Entry 6RH3 (electron microscopy, 3.60 A resolution); this record covers chains C and D of the 8 polymer chains in the assembly.

# Chain C
Molecule: DNA-directed RNA polymerase subunit beta
Organism: Escherichia coli K-12
Notes: EC 2.7.7.6
UniProtKB: P0A8V2 (RPOB_ECOLI); residues 1-1342 here = UniProt positions 1-1342
Amino-acid sequence (1342 residues; each row starts with the number of its first residue):
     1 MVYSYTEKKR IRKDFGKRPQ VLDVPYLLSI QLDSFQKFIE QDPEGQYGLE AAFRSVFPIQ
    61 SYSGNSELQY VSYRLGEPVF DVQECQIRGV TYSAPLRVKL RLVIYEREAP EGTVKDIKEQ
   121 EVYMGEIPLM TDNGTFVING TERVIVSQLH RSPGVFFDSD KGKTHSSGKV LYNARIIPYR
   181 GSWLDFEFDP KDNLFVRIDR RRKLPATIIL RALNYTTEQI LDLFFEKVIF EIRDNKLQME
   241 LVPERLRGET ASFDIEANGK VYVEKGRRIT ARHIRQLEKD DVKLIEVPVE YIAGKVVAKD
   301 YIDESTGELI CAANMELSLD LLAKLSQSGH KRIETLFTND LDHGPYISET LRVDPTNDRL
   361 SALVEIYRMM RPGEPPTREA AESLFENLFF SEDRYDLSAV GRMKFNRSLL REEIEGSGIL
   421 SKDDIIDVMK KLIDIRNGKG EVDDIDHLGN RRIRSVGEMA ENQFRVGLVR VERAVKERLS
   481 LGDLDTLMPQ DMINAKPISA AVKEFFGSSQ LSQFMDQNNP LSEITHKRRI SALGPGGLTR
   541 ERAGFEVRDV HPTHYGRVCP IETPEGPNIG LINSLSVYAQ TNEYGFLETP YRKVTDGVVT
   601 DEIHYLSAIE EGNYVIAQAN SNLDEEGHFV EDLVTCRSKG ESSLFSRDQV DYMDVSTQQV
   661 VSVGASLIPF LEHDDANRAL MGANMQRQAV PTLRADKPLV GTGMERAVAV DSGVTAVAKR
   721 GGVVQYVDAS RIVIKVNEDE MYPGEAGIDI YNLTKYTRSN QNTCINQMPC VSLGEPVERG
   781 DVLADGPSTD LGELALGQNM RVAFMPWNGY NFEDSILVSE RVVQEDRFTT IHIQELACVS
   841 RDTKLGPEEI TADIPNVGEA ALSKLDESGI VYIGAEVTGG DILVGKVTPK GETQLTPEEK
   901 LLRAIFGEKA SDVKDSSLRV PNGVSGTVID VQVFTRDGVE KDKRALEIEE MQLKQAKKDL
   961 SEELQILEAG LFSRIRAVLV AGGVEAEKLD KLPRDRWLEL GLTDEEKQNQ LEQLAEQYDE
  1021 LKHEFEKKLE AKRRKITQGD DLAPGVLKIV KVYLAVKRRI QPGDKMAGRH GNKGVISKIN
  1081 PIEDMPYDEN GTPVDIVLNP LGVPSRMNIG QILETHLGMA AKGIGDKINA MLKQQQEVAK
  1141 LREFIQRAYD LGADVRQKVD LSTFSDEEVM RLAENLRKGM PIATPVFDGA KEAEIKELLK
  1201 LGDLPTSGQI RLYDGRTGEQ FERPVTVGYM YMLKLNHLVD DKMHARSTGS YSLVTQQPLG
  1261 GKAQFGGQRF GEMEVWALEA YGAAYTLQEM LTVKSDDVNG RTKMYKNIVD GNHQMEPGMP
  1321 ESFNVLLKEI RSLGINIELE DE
Unresolved in the structure: 1, 891-912
Ligand contacts: CTP (cytidine-5'-triphosphate): Arg-678, Met-681, Lys-1073, Arg-1106
UniProt features mapped onto this chain:
  - modified residue (N6-acetyllysine): Lys-1022, Lys-1200
  - mutagenesis: Ile-561 (I561S: Resistant to antibiotics salinamide A and B), Ile-569 (I569S: Resistant to antibiotics salinamide A and B), Ala-665 (A665E: Resistant to antibiotics salinamide A and B), Asp-675 (D675A/G: Resistant to antibiotics salinamide A and B), Asn-677 (N677H/K: Resistant to antibiotics salinamide A and B), Leu-680 (L680M: Resistant to antibiotics salinamide A and B), Glu-813 (E813K: Disrupts the enzyme's active center)

# Chain D
Molecule: DNA-directed RNA polymerase subunit beta'
Organism: Escherichia coli K-12
Notes: EC 2.7.7.6
UniProtKB: P0A8T7 (RPOC_ECOLI); residue numbers follow UniProt; this construct covers 1-1407
Amino-acid sequence (1407 residues; numbered 1 to 1407; the number before each row is that of its first residue):
     1 MKDLLKFLKA QTKTEEFDAI KIALASPDMI RSWSFGEVKK PETINYRTFK PERDGLFCAR
    61 IFGPVKDYEC LCGKYKRLKH RGVICEKCGV EVTQTKVRRE RMGHIELASP TAHIWFLKSL
   121 PSRIGLLLDM PLRDIERVLY FESYVVIEGG MTNLERQQIL TEEQYLDALE EFGDEFDAKM
   181 GAEAIQALLK SMDLEQECEQ LREELNETNS ETKRKKLTKR IKLLEAFVQS GNKPEWMILT
   241 VLPVLPPDLR PLVPLDGGRF ATSDLNDLYR RVINRNNRLK RLLDLAAPDI IVRNEKRMLQ
   301 EAVDALLDNG RRGRAITGSN KRPLKSLADM IKGKQGRFRQ NLLGKRVDYS GRSVITVGPY
   361 LRLHQCGLPK KMALELFKPF IYGKLELRGL ATTIKAAKKM VEREEAVVWD ILDEVIREHP
   421 VLLNRAPTLH RLGIQAFEPV LIEGKAIQLH PLVCAAYNAD FDGDQMAVHV PLTLEAQLEA
   481 RALMMSTNNI LSPANGEPII VPSQDVVLGL YYMTRDCVNA KGEGMVLTGP KEAERLYRSG
   541 LASLHARVKV RITEYEKDAN GELVAKTSLK DTTVGRAILW MIVPKGLPYS IVNQALGKKA
   601 ISKMLNTCYR ILGLKPTVIF ADQIMYTGFA YAARSGASVG IDDMVIPEKK HEIISEAEAE
   661 VAEIQEQFQS GLVTAGERYN KVIDIWAAAN DRVSKAMMDN LQTETVINRD GQEEKQVSFN
   721 SIYMMADSGA RGSAAQIRQL AGMRGLMAKP DGSIIETPIT ANFREGLNVL QYFISTHGAR
   781 KGLADTALKT ANSGYLTRRL VDVAQDLVVT EDDCGTHEGI MMTPVIEGGD VKEPLRDRVL
   841 GRVTAEDVLK PGTADILVPR NTLLHEQWCD LLEENSVDAV KVRSVVSCDT DFGVCAHCYG
   901 RDLARGHIIN KGEAIGVIAA QSIGEPGTQL TMRTFHIGGA ASRAAAESSI QVKNKGSIKL
   961 SNVKSVVNSS GKLVITSRNT ELKLIDEFGR TKESYKVPYG AVLAKGDGEQ VAGGETVANW
  1021 DPHTMPVITE VSGFVRFTDM IDGQTITRQT DELTGLSSLV VLDSAERTAG GKDLRPALKI
  1081 VDAQGNDVLI PGTDMPAQYF LPGKAIVQLE DGVQISSGDT LARIPQESGG TKDITGGLPR
  1141 VADLFEARRP KEPAILAEIS GIVSFGKETK GKRRLVITPV DGSDPYEEMI PKWRQLNVFE
  1201 GERVERGDVI SDGPEAPHDI LRLRGVHAVT RYIVNEVQDV YRLQGVKIND KHIEVIVRQM
  1261 LRKATIVNAG SSDFLEGEQV EYSRVKIANR ELEANGKVGA TYSRDLLGIT KASLATESFI
  1321 SAASFQETTR VLTEAAVAGK RDELRGLKEN VIVGRLIPAG TGYAYHQDRM RRRAAGEAPA
  1381 APQVTAEDAS ASLAELLNAG LGGSDNE
Unresolved in the structure: 1-15, 1374-1407
Metal / ion sites: Zn2+ site 1: Cys-70, Cys-72, Cys-85, Cys-88; Mg2+: Asp-460, Asp-462 (together with CTP); Zn2+ site 2: Cys-814, Cys-888, Cys-895, Cys-898
Ligand contacts: CTP (cytidine-5'-triphosphate): Arg-425, Pro-427, Asn-458, Asp-460, Asp-462, Gln-929, Met-932, Phe-935, His-936
UniProt features mapped onto this chain:
  - binding site (Zn(2+)): Cys-70, Cys-72, Cys-85, Cys-88, Cys-814, Cys-888, Cys-895, Cys-898
  - binding site (Mg(2+)): Asp-460, Asp-462, Asp-464
  - modified residue: Lys-983 (N6-acetyllysine)
  - mutagenesis: Gln-504 (Q504P: Resistant to antibiotics salinamide A and B), Asn-690 (N690D: Resistant to antibiotics salinamide A and B), Met-697 (M697V: Resistant to antibiotics salinamide A and B), Ala-735 (A735T: Resistant to antibiotics salinamide A and B), Arg-738 (R738C/H/P/S: Resistant to antibiotics salinamide A and B), Ala-748 (A748E: Resistant to antibiotics salinamide A and B), Pro-758 (P758S/T: Resistant to antibiotics salinamide A and B), Phe-763 (F763C: Resistant to antibiotics salinamide A and B), Ser-775 (S775A: Resistant to antibiotics salinamide A and B), Ala-779 (A779T/V: Resistant to antibiotics salinamide A and B), Arg-780 (R780C: Resistant to antibiotics salinamide A and B), Gly-782 (G782A/C: Resistant to antibiotics salinamide A and B), 1 further mutagenesis entry in UniProt

# How chain C and chain D interact
Pairs across the interface (295; chain C residue first):
  Ser-167(C) / Ser-1064(D)  hydrogen bond
  Gly-168(C) / Ala-1065(D)
  Glu-504(C) / Asn-320(D)
  Phe-545(C) / Pro-750(D)  hydrophobic
  Phe-545(C) / Asp-751(D)
  Phe-545(C) / Asp-785(D)
  Phe-545(C) / Leu-788(D)  hydrophobic
  Arg-548(C) / Arg-780(D)
  Asp-549(C) / Lys-749(D)
  Asp-549(C) / Pro-750(D)
  Asp-549(C) / His-777(D)  salt bridge
  Val-550(C) / His-777(D)
  Tyr-555(C) / Val-769(D)  hydrophobic
  Pro-560(C) / Phe-773(D)  hydrophobic
  Pro-560(C) / Thr-776(D)
  Pro-560(C) / Arg-780(D)  hydrogen bond (backbone-side chain)
  Ile-561(C) / Tyr-772(D)  hydrophobic
  Ile-561(C) / Thr-776(D)
  Thr-563(C) / Arg-780(D)
  Glu-565(C) / Leu-783(D)
  Ile-569(C) / Leu-783(D)
  Ile-569(C) / Ala-784(D)
  Asn-573(C) / Arg-780(D)
  Gln-618(C) / Val-769(D)
  Gln-618(C) / Leu-770(D)
  Asn-620(C) / Asn-768(D)
  Ser-642(C) / Leu-770(D)
  Val-660(C) / Val-769(D)  hydrophobic
  Glu-672(C) / Leu-767(D)
  His-673(C) / Phe-763(D)  hydrogen bond (side chain-backbone)
  His-673(C) / Arg-764(D)
  His-673(C) / Glu-765(D)  hydrogen bond (side chain-backbone)
  His-673(C) / Gly-766(D)
  Asp-674(C) / Phe-763(D)
  Asp-674(C) / Tyr-772(D)  hydrogen bond (backbone-side chain)
  Asp-675(C) / Arg-744(D)  salt bridge
  Asp-675(C) / Phe-763(D)
  Asp-675(C) / Tyr-772(D)
  Ala-676(C) / Tyr-772(D)
  Ala-676(C) / Ala-779(D)  hydrophobic
  Asn-677(C) / Ala-779(D)
  Asn-677(C) / Leu-783(D)
  Asn-677(C) / Phe-935(D)
  Ala-679(C) / Tyr-772(D)
  Leu-680(C) / Leu-783(D)  hydrophobic
  Phe-804(C) / Ser-638(D)  hydrogen bond (backbone-side chain)
  Pro-806(C) / Ala-633(D)
  Pro-806(C) / Ala-637(D)
  Asn-808(C) / Pro-359(D)
  Asn-808(C) / Ala-633(D)
  Gly-809(C) / Pro-359(D)
  Gly-809(C) / Phe-629(D)
  Tyr-810(C) / Pro-359(D)
  Asn-811(C) / Asp-505(D)
  Phe-812(C) / Pro-451(D)
  Phe-812(C) / Ser-503(D)
  Phe-812(C) / Gln-504(D)  hydrogen bond (backbone-side chain)
  Phe-812(C) / Asp-505(D)
  Phe-812(C) / Phe-629(D)  hydrophobic
  Glu-813(C) / Asp-460(D)
  Glu-813(C) / Phe-461(D)
  Glu-813(C) / Gln-504(D)
  Asp-814(C) / Asp-462(D)
  Ser-815(C) / Val-357(D)
  Ser-815(C) / Phe-461(D)
  Lys-844(C) / Arg-47(D)
  Pro-1044(C) / Arg-259(D)
  Pro-1062(C) / Ala-446(D)
  Gly-1063(C) / Val-354(D)
  Lys-1065(C) / Asp-462(D)
  Lys-1073(C) / Asp-462(D)  salt bridge
  Val-1075(C) / Ile-355(D)
  Val-1075(C) / Phe-461(D)  hydrogen bond (backbone-backbone)
  Val-1075(C) / Asp-462(D)
  Val-1075(C) / Gly-463(D)
  Ser-1077(C) / Thr-356(D)
  Asn-1099(C) / Asp-505(D)
  Pro-1100(C) / Ala-637(D)
  Leu-1101(C) / Gln-504(D)
  Leu-1101(C) / Asp-505(D)
  Leu-1101(C) / Met-725(D)  hydrophobic
  Leu-1101(C) / Ala-730(D)  hydrophobic
  Leu-1101(C) / Arg-731(D)
  Pro-1104(C) / Met-725(D)  hydrophobic
  Pro-1104(C) / Gln-736(D)
  Ser-1105(C) / Arg-731(D)  hydrogen bond
  Ser-1105(C) / Gln-736(D)
  Met-1107(C) / Gln-736(D)
  Met-1107(C) / Gln-739(D)
  Met-1107(C) / Leu-740(D)  hydrophobic
  Met-1107(C) / Ile-937(D)
  Ile-1109(C) / Met-644(D)  hydrophobic
  Ile-1109(C) / Phe-763(D)  hydrophobic
  Ile-1112(C) / Val-639(D)  hydrophobic
  Ile-1112(C) / Ile-641(D)
  Leu-1113(C) / Ile-641(D)  hydrophobic
  His-1116(C) / Ile-641(D)
  Phe-1187(C) / Leu-767(D)
  Glu-1192(C) / Ile-641(D)
  Glu-1192(C) / Arg-764(D)  salt bridge
  Lys-1196(C) / Asp-642(D)  salt bridge
  Ser-1207(C) / Asp-642(D)
  Gln-1209(C) / Gly-640(D)
  Gln-1209(C) / Asp-643(D)
  Glu-1219(C) / Arg-634(D)  salt bridge
  Phe-1221(C) / Ala-633(D)
  Phe-1221(C) / Arg-634(D)
  Glu-1222(C) / Tyr-512(D)  hydrogen bond
  Glu-1222(C) / Arg-634(D)
  Glu-1222(C) / Ser-635(D)
  Glu-1222(C) / Gly-636(D)
  Arg-1223(C) / Gly-636(D)
  Arg-1223(C) / Ala-637(D)
  Arg-1223(C) / Phe-719(D)  hydrogen bond (side chain-backbone)
  Arg-1223(C) / Ser-721(D)  hydrogen bond
  Arg-1223(C) / Met-724(D)
  Val-1225(C) / Gly-636(D)
  Val-1225(C) / Ser-638(D)
  Thr-1226(C) / Ser-638(D)  hydrogen bond
  Thr-1226(C) / Val-639(D)  hydrogen bond (side chain-backbone)
  Thr-1226(C) / Gly-640(D)
  Val-1239(C) / Lys-445(D)
  Asp-1240(C) / Lys-445(D)
  Lys-1242(C) / Arg-352(D)
  Lys-1242(C) / Val-354(D)
  Lys-1242(C) / Gln-465(D)
  Met-1243(C) / Arg-352(D)
  Met-1243(C) / Met-372(D)  hydrophobic
  Met-1243(C) / Lys-445(D)
  His-1244(C) / Gly-351(D)
  His-1244(C) / Arg-352(D)  hydrogen bond (backbone-backbone)
  His-1244(C) / Met-372(D)
  Ala-1245(C) / Ser-350(D)
  Ala-1245(C) / Gly-351(D)
  Ala-1245(C) / Glu-375(D)
  Arg-1246(C) / Asp-348(D)  salt bridge
  Arg-1246(C) / Tyr-349(D)  hydrogen bond (backbone-backbone)
  Arg-1246(C) / Ser-350(D)  hydrogen bond (backbone-backbone)
  Arg-1246(C) / Leu-376(D)
  Ser-1247(C) / Asp-348(D)
  Ser-1247(C) / Tyr-349(D)
  Ser-1247(C) / Glu-375(D)  hydrogen bond (side chain-backbone)
  Ser-1247(C) / Leu-376(D)
  Ser-1247(C) / Lys-378(D)
  Tyr-1251(C) / Asp-348(D)  hydrogen bond
  Leu-1253(C) / Arg-99(D)
  Leu-1253(C) / Pro-251(D)  hydrophobic
  Val-1254(C) / Arg-99(D)  hydrogen bond (backbone-side chain)
  Val-1254(C) / Leu-249(D)
  Thr-1255(C) / Arg-337(D)
  Gln-1256(C) / Arg-99(D)
  Gln-1257(C) / Asn-341(D)  hydrogen bond
  Gln-1257(C) / Lys-345(D)
  Pro-1258(C) / Arg-346(D)
  Pro-1258(C) / Asp-348(D)
  Leu-1259(C) / Arg-346(D)
  Gly-1260(C) / Arg-346(D)
  Phe-1265(C) / Glu-375(D)
  Gly-1267(C) / Arg-346(D)  hydrogen bond (backbone-side chain)
  Gly-1267(C) / Val-347(D)
  Gly-1267(C) / Ser-350(D)
  Gln-1268(C) / Arg-346(D)
  Gln-1268(C) / Val-347(D)  hydrogen bond (backbone-backbone)
  Gln-1268(C) / Ser-350(D)  hydrogen bond (backbone-side chain)
  Gln-1268(C) / Gly-351(D)
  Gln-1268(C) / Arg-352(D)
  Arg-1269(C) / Arg-339(D)
  Arg-1269(C) / Gln-340(D)  hydrogen bond (side chain-backbone)
  Arg-1269(C) / Gly-344(D)  hydrogen bond (side chain-backbone)
  Arg-1269(C) / Lys-345(D)
  Arg-1269(C) / Arg-346(D)
  Phe-1270(C) / Gly-344(D)
  Phe-1270(C) / Lys-345(D)  hydrogen bond (backbone-backbone)
  Phe-1270(C) / Val-347(D)  hydrophobic
  Phe-1270(C) / His-469(D)
  Gly-1271(C) / Gly-344(D)
  Glu-1272(C) / Arg-798(D)  salt bridge
  Met-1273(C) / Thr-428(D)
  Glu-1274(C) / Asn-424(D)  hydrogen bond
  Glu-1274(C) / Ala-426(D)
  Glu-1274(C) / Thr-428(D)  hydrogen bond
  Glu-1274(C) / Ile-434(D)
  Val-1275(C) / Leu-343(D)
  Trp-1276(C) / Arg-798(D)
  Trp-1276(C) / Val-801(D)  hydrophobic
  Trp-1276(C) / Val-917(D)
  Trp-1276(C) / Gln-921(D)
  Ala-1277(C) / Gln-921(D)
  Leu-1278(C) / Met-484(D)  hydrophobic
  Glu-1279(C) / Gln-805(D)
  Glu-1279(C) / Ala-914(D)
  Glu-1279(C) / Val-917(D)
  Glu-1279(C) / Leu-1347(D)
  Glu-1279(C) / Val-1351(D)
  Ala-1280(C) / Arg-431(D)
  Ala-1280(C) / Ile-918(D)
  Tyr-1281(C) / Arg-431(D)  hydrogen bond (side chain-backbone)
  Tyr-1281(C) / Leu-432(D)
  Tyr-1281(C) / Ile-434(D)  hydrogen bond (side chain-backbone)
  Tyr-1281(C) / Leu-483(D)
  Tyr-1281(C) / Met-484(D)  hydrophobic
  Tyr-1281(C) / Asn-489(D)  hydrogen bond
  Gly-1282(C) / Leu-483(D)
  Gly-1282(C) / Gly-1360(D)
  Gly-1282(C) / Thr-1361(D)
  Ala-1283(C) / Glu-479(D)
  Ala-1283(C) / Leu-483(D)
  Ala-1284(C) / Glu-479(D)  hydrogen bond (backbone-side chain)
  Ala-1284(C) / Gly-1362(D)
  Tyr-1285(C) / Glu-475(D)
  Tyr-1285(C) / Glu-479(D)  hydrogen bond (backbone-side chain)
  Tyr-1285(C) / Leu-1356(D)  hydrophobic
  Tyr-1285(C) / Thr-1361(D)
  Thr-1286(C) / Ala-476(D)
  Thr-1286(C) / Glu-479(D)  hydrogen bond
  Leu-1287(C) / Ile-1357(D)  hydrophobic
  Gln-1288(C) / Leu-1356(D)
  Glu-1289(C) / Pro-471(D)
  Glu-1289(C) / Leu-472(D)  hydrogen bond (side chain-backbone)
  Glu-1289(C) / Thr-473(D)  hydrogen bond (side chain-backbone)
  Glu-1289(C) / Ala-476(D)
  Met-1290(C) / Val-347(D)
  Leu-1291(C) / Lys-345(D)  hydrogen bond (backbone-side chain)
  Leu-1291(C) / Val-1351(D)  hydrophobic
  Thr-1292(C) / Gly-1354(D)
  Lys-1294(C) / Val-347(D)
  Lys-1294(C) / Asp-348(D)  hydrogen bond (backbone-backbone)
  Lys-1294(C) / Val-470(D)  hydrogen bond (side chain-backbone)
  Lys-1294(C) / Leu-472(D)
  Ser-1295(C) / Lys-345(D)
  Ser-1295(C) / Arg-346(D)  hydrogen bond (side chain-backbone)
  Val-1298(C) / Lys-96(D)
  Met-1304(C) / Leu-472(D)  hydrophobic
  Tyr-1305(C) / Tyr-349(D)
  Tyr-1305(C) / Pro-379(D)  hydrophobic
  Tyr-1305(C) / Tyr-382(D)
  Ile-1308(C) / Pro-379(D)  hydrophobic
  Ile-1308(C) / Phe-380(D)  hydrophobic
  Val-1309(C) / Gly-383(D)
  Val-1309(C) / Glu-386(D)
  His-1313(C) / Phe-380(D)
  Gln-1314(C) / Thr-473(D)
  Met-1315(C) / Thr-473(D)
  Met-1319(C) / Phe-17(D)  hydrophobic
  Pro-1320(C) / Lys-345(D)
  Pro-1320(C) / Val-1353(D)
  Pro-1320(C) / Gly-1354(D)
  Glu-1321(C) / Arg-99(D)  salt bridge
  Ser-1322(C) / Asn-341(D)  hydrogen bond (side chain-backbone)
  Ser-1322(C) / Leu-342(D)
  Phe-1323(C) / Leu-342(D)  hydrophobic
  Val-1325(C) / Arg-99(D)
  Val-1325(C) / Leu-249(D)  hydrophobic
  Leu-1326(C) / Phe-338(D)  hydrophobic
  Leu-1326(C) / Leu-342(D)  hydrophobic
  Lys-1328(C) / Glu-100(D)
  Lys-1328(C) / Leu-245(D)
  Lys-1328(C) / Leu-249(D)
  Glu-1329(C) / Leu-245(D)
  Glu-1329(C) / Met-330(D)
  Glu-1329(C) / Ile-331(D)
  Ile-1330(C) / Ile-331(D)  hydrophobic
  Arg-1331(C) / Trp-33(D)
  Ser-1332(C) / Pro-243(D)
  Ser-1332(C) / Leu-245(D)
  Ser-1332(C) / Leu-327(D)
  Leu-1333(C) / Trp-115(D)  hydrophobic
  Leu-1333(C) / Leu-307(D)  hydrophobic
  Leu-1333(C) / Leu-327(D)  hydrophobic
  Gly-1334(C) / Ala-25(D)
  Gly-1334(C) / His-113(D)
  Ile-1335(C) / Ile-22(D)  hydrophobic
  Ile-1335(C) / Ala-23(D)
  Ile-1335(C) / Trp-33(D)
  Ile-1335(C) / Phe-116(D)  hydrophobic
  Ile-1335(C) / Ala-1336(D)  hydrophobic
  Asn-1336(C) / Lys-21(D)
  Asn-1336(C) / Ile-22(D)
  Asn-1336(C) / Ala-23(D)  hydrogen bond (backbone-backbone)
  Asn-1336(C) / Leu-24(D)
  Asn-1336(C) / Met-29(D)
  Asn-1336(C) / Trp-33(D)
  Ile-1337(C) / Ile-20(D)  hydrophobic
  Ile-1337(C) / Lys-21(D)
  Glu-1338(C) / Ile-20(D)
  Glu-1338(C) / Lys-21(D)  hydrogen bond (backbone-backbone)
  Leu-1339(C) / Phe-17(D)  hydrophobic
  Leu-1339(C) / Ile-20(D)  hydrophobic
  Glu-1340(C) / Phe-17(D)
  Glu-1340(C) / Asp-18(D)
  Glu-1340(C) / Ala-19(D)  hydrogen bond (backbone-backbone)
  Glu-1340(C) / Lys-21(D)
  Asp-1341(C) / Asp-18(D)
  Glu-1342(C) / Glu-16(D)
  Glu-1342(C) / Asp-18(D)
Other interface residues (no listed pair), chain C (163 interface residues in all): Lys-169, Gly-248, His-551, Pro-552, His-554, Cys-559, Gly-566, Gly-570, Thr-657, Leu-671, Met-805, Trp-807, Arg-841, Gly-1074, Val-1103, Arg-1106, Pro-1224, Thr-1248, Gly-1261, Asp-1296, Arg-1301, Gly-1318
Other interface residues (no listed pair), chain D (183 interface residues in all): Met-102, Asp-248, Asp-256, Ser-353, Gly-358, Tyr-360, Lys-371, Leu-422, Arg-425, Gln-435, Ala-459, Ala-467, Leu-474, Leu-508, Tyr-537, Arg-538, Leu-544, Ala-630, Ala-632, Ile-722, Gly-732, Ser-775, Ala-787, His-936, Gly-938, Asp-1042, Leu-1332, Arg-1341, Ile-1352, Arg-1355

# Overview
The interface between chain C and chain D involves 163 residues on one side and 183 on the other; the contacts
include 45 hydrogen bonds and 9 salt bridges. Polar pairs include Asp-549(C)/His-777(D), Asp-675(C)/Arg-744(D)
and Lys-1073(C)/Asp-462(D). CTP is bound between chain C and chain D.
Here chain C is DNA-directed RNA polymerase subunit beta and chain D is DNA-directed RNA polymerase subunit
beta', both from Escherichia coli K-12. Entry 6RH3 (Cryo-EM structure of E. coli RNA polymerase elongation
complex bound to CTP substrate) was determined by electron microscopy together with 6RI7, 6RI9, 6RIN and 6RIP
from the same study.
